6RVN - chain A; structure by X-ray diffraction, 1.24 A resolution.

== Chain A ==
Protein: Cell division protein FtsZ
From: Staphylococcus aureus
UniProt: P0A031 (FTSZ_STAAU); numbering as in UniProt (aligned over 12-315)
Sequence (308 residues; row label = number of the first residue in the row):
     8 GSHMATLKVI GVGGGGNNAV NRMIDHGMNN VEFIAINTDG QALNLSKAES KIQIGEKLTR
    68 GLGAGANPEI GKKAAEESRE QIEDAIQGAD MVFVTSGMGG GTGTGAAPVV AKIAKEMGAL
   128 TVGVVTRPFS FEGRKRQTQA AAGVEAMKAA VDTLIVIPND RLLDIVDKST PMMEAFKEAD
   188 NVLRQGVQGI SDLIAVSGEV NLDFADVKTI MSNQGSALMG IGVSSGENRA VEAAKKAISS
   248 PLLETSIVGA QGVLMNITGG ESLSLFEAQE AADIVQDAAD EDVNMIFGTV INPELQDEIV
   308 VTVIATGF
Sequence notes: expression tag (8-11)
Swiss-Prot annotation at these positions:
  - binding site (GTP): Gly-21 to Asn-25, Gly-108 to Gly-110, Glu-139, Arg-143, Asp-187
Ion coordination: Ca2+: Leu-200, Val-203, Asn-208, Leu-209
Small-molecule neighbours: GDP (guanosine-5'-diphosphate): Gly-20, Gly-21, Gly-22, Asn-25, Arg-29, Asn-44, Gly-104, Met-105, Gly-107, Gly-108, Thr-109, Gly-110, Thr-133, Arg-134, Pro-135, Phe-136, Glu-139, Arg-143, Asn-166, Leu-169, Phe-183, Ala-186

== Summary ==
Bound to chain A: GDP. The Ca2+ site is built by Leu-200, Val-203, Asn-208 and Leu-209. From UniProt: 11
GTP-binding residues.
Chain A is Cell division protein FtsZ (Staphylococcus aureus); the structure, aFtsz-GDP-Wat, was determined by
X-ray diffraction together with 6RVM, 6RVP, 6RVQ and 6SI9 from the same study.
